7B5T - chains A and B of the 4 polymer chains in the assembly; structure by X-ray diffraction, 2.80 A resolution.

== Chain A (and B) ==
Name: GntR family transcriptional regulator
From: Streptococcus agalactiae
Notes: chain B of this document is another copy of the same molecule, construct and numbering; everything in this record applies to it too
UniProt: K0JNC6 (K0JNC6_STRAG); residues 1-213 here = UniProt positions 1-213
Amino-acid sequence (215 residues; row label = number of the first residue in the row; numbers below 1 keep their minus sign (Gly-1 is residue -1)):
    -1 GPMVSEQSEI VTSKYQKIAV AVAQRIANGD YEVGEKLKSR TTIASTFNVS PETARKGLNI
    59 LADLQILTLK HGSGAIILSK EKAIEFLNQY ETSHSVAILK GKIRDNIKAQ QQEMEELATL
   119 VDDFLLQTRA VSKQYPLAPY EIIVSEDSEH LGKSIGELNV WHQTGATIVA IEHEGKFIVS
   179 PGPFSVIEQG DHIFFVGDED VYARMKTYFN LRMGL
Unresolved in the structure: -1, 211-213 (chain B: -1 to 3, 211-213)
Construct notes: expression tag (-1 to 0)
Modified positions: Mse1, Mse112, Mse203 (selenomethionine; parent Met); Mse211 (selenomethionine)
From the paper describing this entry:
  - self-association interface (contacts with another copy of this molecule); pairs are residue here / residue on that copy: Trp159-Pro181
  - mutagenesis - W159A: increased binding to target DNA

== Chain A / chain B interface ==
Contacting residue pairs (64):
  Ile8(A) - Lys131(B)
  Ser11(A) - Trp159(B)
  Gln14(A) - Trp159(B)
  Gln14(A) - His160(B)  hydrogen bond (side chain-backbone)
  Ile58(A) - Trp159(B)  hydrophobic
  Ile58(A) - His160(B)
  Asp61(A) - Asn157(B)
  Asp61(A) - His160(B)  salt bridge
  Leu62(A) - His160(B)
  Leu62(A) - Gln161(B)
  Phe84(A) - His160(B)
  Gln87(A) - Gln161(B)
  Gln87(A) - Arg202(B)  hydrogen bond (side chain-backbone)
  Gln87(A) - Thr205(B)  hydrogen bond
  Gln87(A) - Tyr206(B)
  Tyr88(A) - Gln161(B)
  Tyr88(A) - Arg202(B)  hydrogen bond (backbone-side chain)
  Thr90(A) - Ala201(B)
  Thr90(A) - Thr205(B)
  His92(A) - Ala201(B)
  His92(A) - Thr205(B)
  His92(A) - Leu209(B)
  Ser93(A) - Asp198(B)
  Val94(A) - Leu123(B)  hydrophobic
  Lys98(A) - Asp120(B)  salt bridge
  Lys98(A) - Leu123(B)
  Arg102(A) - Ala116(B)
  Arg102(A) - Asp120(B)  salt bridge
  Ile105(A) - Mse112(B)  hydrophobic
  Ile105(A) - Ala116(B)  hydrophobic
  Gln108(A) - Mse112(B)
  Gln109(A) - Gln109(B)
  Gln109(A) - Glu113(B)  hydrogen bond
  Mse112(A) - Ile105(B)
  Mse112(A) - Gln108(B)
  Mse112(A) - Gln109(B)
  Glu113(A) - Gln109(B)
  Ala116(A) - Arg102(B)
  Ala116(A) - Ile105(B)  hydrophobic
  Asp120(A) - Lys98(B)  salt bridge
  Asp120(A) - Arg102(B)  salt bridge
  Leu123(A) - Val94(B)  hydrophobic
  Leu123(A) - Lys98(B)
  Thr126(A) - Val94(B)
  Ser130(A) - Ile8(B)
  Trp159(A) - Ser11(B)
  Trp159(A) - Gln14(B)  hydrogen bond (backbone-side chain)
  Trp159(A) - Ile58(B)  hydrophobic
  His160(A) - Gln14(B)  hydrogen bond (backbone-side chain)
  His160(A) - Ile58(B)
  His160(A) - Asp61(B)
  His160(A) - Leu62(B)
  His160(A) - Phe84(B)
  Gln161(A) - Leu62(B)
  Gln161(A) - Tyr88(B)
  Asp198(A) - Thr90(B)  hydrogen bond
  Asp198(A) - Ser93(B)
  Ala201(A) - His92(B)
  Ala201(A) - Ser93(B)
  Arg202(A) - Gln87(B)  hydrogen bond (backbone-side chain)
  Arg202(A) - Tyr88(B)  hydrogen bond (side chain-backbone)
  Thr205(A) - Gln87(B)
  Thr205(A) - His92(B)
  Tyr206(A) - Gln87(B)
Other interface residues (no listed pair), chain A (45 interface residues in all): Glu83, Ala95, Ile101, Asn104, Val119, Arg127, Lys131, Pro134, Asn157, Thr162, Gly163, Asp196
Other interface residues (no listed pair), chain B (43 interface residues in all): Thr10, Ala95, Val119, Thr126, Pro134, Thr162, Gly163, Asp196, Arg210

== Summary ==
45 residues of chain A face 43 of chain B across their interface; the contacts include 10 hydrogen bonds and 5
salt bridges. Polar contacts include Asp61(A)-His160(B), Lys98(A)-Asp120(B) and Arg102(A)-Asp120(B). The paper
reports that W159A of chain A increases binding to target DNA; a self-association interface involving
Trp159(A).
Chain A and chain B are both GntR family transcriptional regulator (Streptococcus agalactiae); the structure,
S. agalactiae BusR transcription factor, was determined by X-ray diffraction, deposited together with 7B5U,
7B5W, 7B5Y and 7OZ3.
